6ZJY - chains A and H of the 15 polymer chains in the assembly; structure by electron microscopy, 5.50 A resolution (low resolution: residue-level contacts below are approximate; hydrogen-bond / salt-bridge calls are withheld).

Chain A:
Protein: NADH-quinone oxidoreductase subunit 7
From: Thermus thermophilus
Notes: EC 7.1.1.-
UniProtKB: Q56217 (NQO7_THET8); numbering as in UniProt (aligned over 1-119)
Amino-acid sequence (119 residues; each row starts with the number of its first residue):
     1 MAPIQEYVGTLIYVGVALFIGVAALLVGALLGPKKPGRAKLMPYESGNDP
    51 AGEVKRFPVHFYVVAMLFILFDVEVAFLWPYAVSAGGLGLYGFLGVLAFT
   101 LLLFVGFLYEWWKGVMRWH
Not modelled in the structure: 118-119

Chain H:
Protein: NADH-quinone oxidoreductase subunit 8
From: Thermus thermophilus
Notes: EC 7.1.1.-
UniProtKB: Q60019 (NQO8_THET8); residue numbers follow UniProt; this construct covers 1-365
Amino-acid sequence (365 residues; numbered 1 to 365; the number before each row is that of its first residue):
     1 MTWSYPVDPYWMVALKALLVVVGLLTAFAFMTLIERRLLARFQVRMGPNR
    51 VGPFGLLQPLADAIKSIFKEDIVVAQADRFLFVLAPLISVVFALLAFGLI
   101 PFGPPGSFFGYQPWVINLDLGILYLFAVSELAVYGIFLSGWASGSKYSLL
   151 GSLRSSASLISYELGLGLALLAPVLLVGSLNLNDIVNWQKEHGWLFLYAF
   201 PAFLVYLIASMAEAARTPFDLPEAEQELVGGYHTEYSSIKWALFQMAEYI
   251 HFITASALIPTLFLGGWTMPVLEVPYLWMFLKIAFFLFFFIWIRATWFRL
   301 RYDQLLRFGWGFLFPLALLWFLVTALVVALDLPRTYLLYLSALSFLVLLG
   351 AVLYTPKPARKGGGA
Not modelled in the structure: 1, 355-365

Interface between chain A and chain H:
Residue-residue contacts (10; chain A residue first):
  E6(A) - L118(H)
  L31(A) - F68(H)
  L31(A) - K69(H)
  G32(A) - F68(H)
  G32(A) - K69(H)
  P33(A) - E70(H)
  Y44(A) - T234(H)
  A51(A) - K146(H)
  A82(A) - L175(H)
  F93(A) - A329(H)
Other interface residues (no listed pair), chain A (15 interface residues in all): G28, D49, P50, V83, G86, G87, G89
Other interface residues (no listed pair), chain H (14 interface residues in all): D71, Y147, L171, V174, G178, V328

In short:
15 residues of chain A and 14 residues of chain H are in contact.
Here chain A is NADH-quinone oxidoreductase subunit 7 and chain H is NADH-quinone oxidoreductase subunit 8,
both from Thermus thermophilus. Entry 6ZJY (Respiratory complex I from Thermus thermophilus, NAD+ dataset,
minor state) was determined by electron microscopy together with 6I0D, 6I1P, 6Q8O, 6Q8W, 6Q8X, 6Y11 and 3
further entries from the same study.
